9B3I - chains A and C of the 6 polymer chains in the assembly; structure by electron microscopy, 2.88 A resolution.

== Chain A ==
Protein: KAP114 isoform 1
From: Saccharomyces cerevisiae
UniProtKB: A0A8H4BZV8 (A0A8H4BZV8_YEASX); residue numbers follow UniProt; this construct covers 1-1004
Amino-acid sequence (1012 residues; numbered -7 to 1004; the number before each row is that of its first residue; numbers below 1 keep their minus sign (Gly-7 is residue -7)):
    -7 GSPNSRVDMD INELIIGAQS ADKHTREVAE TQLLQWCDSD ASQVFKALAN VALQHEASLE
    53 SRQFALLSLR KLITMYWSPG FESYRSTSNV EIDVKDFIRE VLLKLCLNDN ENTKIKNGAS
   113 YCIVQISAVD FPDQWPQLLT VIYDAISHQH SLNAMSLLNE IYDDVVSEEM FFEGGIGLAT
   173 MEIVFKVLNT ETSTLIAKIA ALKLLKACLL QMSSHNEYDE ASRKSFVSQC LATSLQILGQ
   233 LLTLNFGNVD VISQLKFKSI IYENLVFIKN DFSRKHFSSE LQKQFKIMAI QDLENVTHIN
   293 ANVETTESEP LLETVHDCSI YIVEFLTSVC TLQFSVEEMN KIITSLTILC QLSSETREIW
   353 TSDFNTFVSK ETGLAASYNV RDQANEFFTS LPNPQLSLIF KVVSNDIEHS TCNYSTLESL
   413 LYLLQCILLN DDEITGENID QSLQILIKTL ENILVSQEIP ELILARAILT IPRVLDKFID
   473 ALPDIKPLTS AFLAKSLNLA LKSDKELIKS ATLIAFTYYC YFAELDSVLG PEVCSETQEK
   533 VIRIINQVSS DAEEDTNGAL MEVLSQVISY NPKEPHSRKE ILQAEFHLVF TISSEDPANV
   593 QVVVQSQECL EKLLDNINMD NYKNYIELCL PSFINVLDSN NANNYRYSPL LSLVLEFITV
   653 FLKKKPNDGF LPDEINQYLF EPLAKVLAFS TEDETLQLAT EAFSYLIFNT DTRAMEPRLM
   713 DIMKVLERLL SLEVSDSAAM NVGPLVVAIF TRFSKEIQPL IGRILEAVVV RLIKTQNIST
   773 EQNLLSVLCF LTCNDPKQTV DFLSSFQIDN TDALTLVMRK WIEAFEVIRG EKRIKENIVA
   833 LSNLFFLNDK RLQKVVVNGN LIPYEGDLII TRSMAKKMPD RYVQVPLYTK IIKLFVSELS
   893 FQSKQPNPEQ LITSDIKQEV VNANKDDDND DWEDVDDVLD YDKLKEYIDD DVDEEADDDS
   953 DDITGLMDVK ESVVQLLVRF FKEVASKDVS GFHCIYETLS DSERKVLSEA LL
Unresolved in the structure: -7 to 1, 895-933, 943-962
Construct notes: expression tag (-7 to 0)
From the paper describing this entry:
  - mutagenesis - D928A/D929A, Y939A/D942A: unchanged binding to NAP1 isoform 1

== Chain C ==
Protein: Histone H2B
From: Saccharomyces cerevisiae
UniProtKB: A0A6A5Q1U6 (A0A6A5Q1U6_YEASX); residues 1-130 here correspond to UniProt positions 2-131 (UniProt number = residue number + 1)
Amino-acid sequence (130 residues; row label = number of the first residue in the row):
     1 SSAAEKKPAS KAPAEKKPAA KKTSTSVDGK KRSKVRKETY SSYIYKVLKQ THPDTGISQK
    61 SMSILNSFVN DIFERIATEA SKLAAYNKKS TISAREIQTA VRLILPGELA KHAVSEGTRA
   121 VTKYSSSTQA
Unresolved in the structure: 1-37, 127-130

== How chain A and chain C interact ==
Contacting residue pairs (41):
  Ile770(A) - Arg102(C)
  Ile770(A) - Leu103(C)  hydrophobic
  Phe817(A) - Arg95(C)  hydrogen bond (backbone-side chain)
  Glu818(A) - Arg95(C)
  Glu818(A) - Gln98(C)  hydrogen bond
  Val819(A) - Gln98(C)
  Val819(A) - Thr99(C)
  Val819(A) - Arg102(C)
  Ile820(A) - Arg95(C)  hydrogen bond (backbone-side chain)
  Arg821(A) - Leu83(C)
  Arg821(A) - Thr99(C)
  Arg821(A) - Leu103(C)
  Gly822(A) - Leu83(C)
  Gly822(A) - Tyr86(C)
  Glu823(A) - Tyr86(C)
  Glu823(A) - Asn87(C)
  Glu823(A) - Lys88(C)
  Arg825(A) - Tyr86(C)  hydrogen bond
  Leu853(A) - Thr118(C)
  Leu853(A) - Arg119(C)
  Leu853(A) - Thr122(C)
  Pro855(A) - Arg119(C)
  Tyr856(A) - Arg119(C)  hydrogen bond (backbone-side chain)
  Gly858(A) - Arg119(C)  hydrogen bond (backbone-side chain)
  Asp859(A) - Lys123(C)  salt bridge
  Leu860(A) - Arg119(C)  hydrogen bond (backbone-side chain)
  Ile861(A) - Glu116(C)
  Ile862(A) - Glu116(C)  hydrogen bond (backbone-side chain)
  Ile862(A) - Arg119(C)
  Arg864(A) - Glu108(C)
  Arg864(A) - Leu109(C)
  Arg864(A) - His112(C)
  Ala867(A) - His112(C)
  Asp872(A) - Ser115(C)  hydrogen bond
  Phe893(A) - Lys89(C)
  Phe893(A) - Thr91(C)  hydrogen bond (backbone-side chain)
  Phe893(A) - Ser93(C)
  Gln894(A) - Asn87(C)
  Gln894(A) - Lys88(C)  hydrogen bond
  Gln894(A) - Lys89(C)
  Ser964(A) - Lys88(C)
Other interface residues (no listed pair), chain A (26 interface residues in all): Ile826, Glu857, Tyr874

== Summary ==
26 residues of chain A face 21 of chain C across their interface; the contacts include 11 hydrogen bonds and 1
salt bridge. Polar pairs include Asp859(A)-Lys123(C), Phe817(A)-Arg95(C) and Glu818(A)-Gln98(C). The paper
reports that D928A/D929A and Y939A/D942A of chain A leave binding to NAP1 isoform 1 unchanged.
Here chain A is KAP114 isoform 1 and chain C is Histone H2B, both from Saccharomyces cerevisiae. Entry 9B3I
(Cryo-EM structure of yeast (Nap1)2-H2A-H2B-Kap114-RanGTP) was determined by electron microscopy, deposited
together with 9B23, 9B31 and 9B3F.
